7R5R - chains F and I of the 12 polymer chains in the assembly; structure by electron microscopy, 2.44 A resolution.

== Chain F ==
Protein: Histone H4
From: Homo sapiens
UniProt: P62805 (H4_HUMAN); residues 0-102 here correspond to UniProt positions 1-103 (UniProt number = residue number + 1)
Chain sequence (103 residues; row label = number of the first residue in the row; numbering starts at 0):
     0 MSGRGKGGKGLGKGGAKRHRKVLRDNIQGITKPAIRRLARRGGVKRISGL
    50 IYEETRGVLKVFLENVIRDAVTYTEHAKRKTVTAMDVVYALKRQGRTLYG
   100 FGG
Disordered / not traced: 0-21, 102
Curated features (UniProtKB/Swiss-Prot):
  - DNA-binding region: Lys16 to Lys20
  - modified residue: Ser1 (N-acetylserine), Arg3 (Asymmetric dimethylarginine), Lys5 (N6-(2-hydroxyisobutyryl)lysine), Lys8 (N6-(2-hydroxyisobutyryl)lysine), Lys12 (N6-(2-hydroxyisobutyryl)lysine), Lys16 (N6-(2-hydroxyisobutyryl)lysine), Lys20 (N6,N6,N6-trimethyllysine), Lys31 (N6-(2-hydroxyisobutyryl)lysine), Lys44 (N6-(2-hydroxyisobutyryl)lysine), Ser47 (Phosphoserine), Tyr51 (Phosphotyrosine), Lys59 (N6-(2-hydroxyisobutyryl)lysine), Lys77 (N6-(2-hydroxyisobutyryl)lysine), Lys79 (N6-(2-hydroxyisobutyryl)lysine), Thr80 (Phosphothreonine), Tyr88 (Phosphotyrosine), Lys91 (N6-(2-hydroxyisobutyryl)lysine)
  - cross-link (Glycyl lysine isopeptide (Lys-Gly)): Lys12 (interchain with G-Cter in SUMO2), Lys20 (interchain with G-Cter in SUMO2), Lys31 (interchain with G-Cter in SUMO2), Lys59 (interchain with G-Cter in SUMO2), Lys79 (interchain with G-Cter in SUMO2), Lys91 (interchain with G-Cter in SUMO2)

== Chain I ==
Molecule: 171-nt DNA strand
Sequence (171 nucleotides; numbered -73 to 97; the number before each row is that of its first residue; numbers below 1 keep their minus sign (DT-73 is residue -73)):
   -73 TCCAAATGTCCAATTCCAGATACTACAAAAAGAGTGTTTCAAAACTGCTC
   -23 TATGAAAAGGAATGTTCAACTCTATGAGTTGAATGCAAACATCACATAGA
    27 AGTTTCTGAGAATGCTTCTGTCTAGTTTTTATGTGAACATATTCCCGTTT
    77 CCAACGAAGGCCTCAAAGCGG
Disordered / not traced: -73 to -65, 69-97

== Interface between chain F and chain I ==
Contacting residue pairs (10):
  Arg39(F) with DA8(I), phosphate contact
  Arg45(F) with DG7(I), sugar contact; DA8(I), phosphate contact
  Ile46(F) with DG7(I), phosphate contact; DA8(I), hydrogen bond to the phosphate
  Ser47(F) with DG7(I), phosphate contact
  Gly48(F) with DG7(I), hydrogen bond to the phosphate
  Arg78(F) with DG28(I), phosphate contact
  Lys79(F) with DG28(I), hydrogen bond to the phosphate
  Thr80(F) with DG28(I), hydrogen bond to the phosphate
Also at the interface, not in a pair above, chain F (10 interface residues in all): Arg35, Lys77
Also at the interface, not in a pair above, chain I (5 interface residues in all): DT6, DT29

== In short ==
Chain F and chain I form an interface of 10 and 5 residues respectively; the contacts include 4 hydrogen
bonds. Polar contacts include Ile46(F)-DA8(I), Gly48(F)-DG7(I) and Lys79(F)-DG28(I). UniProt lists a
DNA-binding region on chain F.
Chain F is Histone H4 (Homo sapiens) and chain I is a 171-nt DNA strand; the structure, Structure of the human
CCAN CENP-A alpha-satellite complex, was determined by electron microscopy, deposited together with 7PB4,
7PB8, 7PII, 7PKN, 7R5S, 7R5V, 7YWX and 7YYH.
